PDB entry 5K2M | X-ray diffraction, 2.18 A resolution | chains A and E of the 14 polymer chains in the assembly

# Chain A
Name: RimK-related lysine biosynthesis protein
Source organism: Thermococcus kodakarensis (strain ATCC BAA-918 / JCM 12380 / KOD1)
UniProtKB: Q5JFW0 (Q5JFW0_THEKO); residue numbers follow UniProt; this construct covers 1-273
Sequence (273 residues; each row starts with the number of its first residue):
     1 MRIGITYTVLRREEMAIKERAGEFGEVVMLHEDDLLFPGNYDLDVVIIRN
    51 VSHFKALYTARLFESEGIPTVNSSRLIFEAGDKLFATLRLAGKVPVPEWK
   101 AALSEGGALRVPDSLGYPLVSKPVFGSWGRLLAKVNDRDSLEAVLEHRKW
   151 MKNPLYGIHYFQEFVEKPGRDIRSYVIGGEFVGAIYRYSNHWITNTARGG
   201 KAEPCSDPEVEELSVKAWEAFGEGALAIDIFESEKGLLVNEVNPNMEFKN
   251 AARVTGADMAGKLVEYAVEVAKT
Ion coordination: Mg2+ site 1: D229, E241 (together with ADP, phosphate ion); Mg2+ site 2: E241, N243 (together with ADP, phosphate ion)
Ligand contacts: ADP (adenosine-5'-diphosphate): K83, V120, K122, G126, S127, W128, G129, R130, L132, Q162, E163, F164, V165, K167, D171, R187, W192, I193, T194, N195, D229, F231, N240, E241, N243
What the authors report for this chain:
  - binding site for 2-aminohexanedioic acid: R187, T196, A197, N250, A251
  - specificity-determining residues: T196, N250, A251 (by similarity / conservation)
  - specificity-determining residues: Y175 (proposed by the authors, not directly observed)
  - mutagenesis - A251S: unchanged catalytic activity on AAA
  - mutagenesis - Y175F/A251S: increased catalytic activity on AAA
  - mutagenesis - N250G/A251F: abolished expression

# Chain E
Name: Probable lysine biosynthesis protein
Source organism: Thermococcus kodakarensis (strain ATCC BAA-918 / JCM 12380 / KOD1)
UniProtKB: Q5JFV9 (Q5JFV9_THEKO); residues 1-53 here = UniProt positions 1-53
Sequence (53 residues; numbered 1 to 53; the number before each row is that of its first residue):
     1 MVECPVCGSEIEIGEVELHQIVECPVCGAELEVVSLEPLTLEELPEVEED
    51 WGE
Disordered / not traced: 1
Modified residues: E53 ((2S)-2-[[(4S)-4-azanyl-5-oxidanyl-5-oxidanylidene-pentanoyl]amino]hexanedioic acid; R0K)
Ion coordination: Zn2+: C4, C7, C24, C27
What the authors report for this chain:
  - Zn2+ coordination: C4

# How chain A and chain E interact
Contacting residue pairs (53):
  Y7(A) with L18(E), hydrogen bond (side chain-backbone); H19(E)
  T8(A) with H19(E)
  V9(A) with H19(E); I21(E), hydrophobic; E32(E)
  L10(A) with E17(E); L18(E); H19(E), hydrogen bond (backbone-backbone); Q20(E); I21(E), hydrogen bond (backbone-backbone)
  M15(A) with E17(E); Q20(E)
  K18(A) with E17(E), salt bridge
  M29(A) with E17(E)
  H31(A) with H19(E), hydrogen bond
  V51(A) with D50(E); W51(E); G52(E), hydrogen bond (backbone-backbone)
  S52(A) with D50(E), hydrogen bond; W51(E)
  H53(A) with D50(E), hydrogen bond (backbone-backbone)
  F54(A) with D50(E), hydrogen bond (backbone-side chain)
  F125(A) with E49(E)
  S127(A) with W51(E); G52(E); E53(E), hydrogen bond (side chain-backbone)
  W128(A) with V47(E), hydrophobic; G52(E); E53(E)
  R130(A) with V47(E); E48(E); E49(E), hydrogen bond (side chain-backbone); D50(E); W51(E), hydrogen bond (side chain-backbone)
  N153(A) with E49(E)
  Y156(A) with E49(E), hydrogen bond
  R173(A) with E53(E)
  Y175(A) with E53(E)
  R187(A) with E53(E)
  N195(A) with E53(E)
  T196(A) with E53(E)
  A197(A) with E53(E)
  N243(A) with E53(E)
  P244(A) with E53(E)
  N245(A) with G52(E); E53(E), hydrogen bond (backbone-backbone)
  M246(A) with E53(E)
  E247(A) with E53(E)
  F248(A) with E53(E)
  K249(A) with E53(E)
  N250(A) with E53(E)
  A251(A) with E53(E)
Other interface residues (no listed pair), chain A (37 interface residues in all): D33, K55, G126, I185
The authors on this interface:
  - interface residues, chain A: G126(A)
  - interface residues, chain E: E49(E)

# In short
The interface between chain A and chain E involves 37 residues on one side and 13 on the other; the contacts
include 13 hydrogen bonds and 1 salt bridge. Polar pairs include K18(A)-E17(E), Y7(A)-L18(E) and
H31(A)-H19(E). From the paper: a binding site for 2-aminohexanedioic acid at R187(A), T196(A) and A197(A)
among others; Y175F/A251S of chain A increase catalytic activity on AAA; 3 substitutions were tested in all.
Here chain A is RimK-related lysine biosynthesis protein and chain E is Probable lysine biosynthesis protein,
both from Thermococcus kodakarensis (strain ATCC BAA-918 / JCM 12380 / KOD1). Entry 5K2M (Bifunctional
LysX/ArgX from Thermococcus kodakarensis with LysW-gamma-AAA) was determined by X-ray diffraction.
